PDB entry 5MJD | X-ray diffraction, 1.70 A resolution | chain A

Chain A:
Protein: Neuroglobin
From: Mus musculus
UniProtKB: Q9ER97 (NGB_MOUSE); residue numbers follow UniProt; this construct covers 3-150
Chain sequence (148 residues; each row starts with the number of its first residue):
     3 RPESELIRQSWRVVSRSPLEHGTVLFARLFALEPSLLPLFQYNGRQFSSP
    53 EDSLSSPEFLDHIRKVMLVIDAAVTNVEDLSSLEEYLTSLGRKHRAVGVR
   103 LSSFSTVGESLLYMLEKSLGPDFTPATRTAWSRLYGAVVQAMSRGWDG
Differences from the reference sequence: engineered mutation S55 (Cys in Q9ER97), S120 (Cys in Q9ER97)
Ion coordination: heme Fe: H64, H96
Residues lining bound ligands:
  - heme (HEM): L31, L38, L41, F42, Y44, H64, K67, V68, V71, I72, Y88, L92, K95, H96, V99, V101, S105, F106, V109
  - oxygen molecule (OXY): I72, A75, L113, W133, L136, Y137, V140
Reported in the primary citation:
  - binding site for oxygen molecule: I72, L113, W133, L136, Y137, V140

Overview:
Ligands of chain A: heme and oxygen molecule. H64 and H96 form the heme Fe site. From the paper: a binding
site for oxygen molecule at I72, L113 and W133 among others.
Chain A is Neuroglobin (Mus musculus); the structure, metNgb under oxygen at 80 bar, was determined by X-ray
diffraction together with 6I3T, 6I40 and 5MJC from the same study.
